5USH - chains A and D of the 3 polymer chains in the assembly; structure by X-ray diffraction, 2.30 A resolution.

# Chain A
Protein: IMV membrane protein
Source organism: Vaccinia virus
Reference sequence: Q1M1K6 (Q1M1K6_9POXV); residues 1-234 here = UniProt positions 1-234
Amino-acid sequence (241 residues; numbered 1 to 241; the number before each row is that of its first residue):
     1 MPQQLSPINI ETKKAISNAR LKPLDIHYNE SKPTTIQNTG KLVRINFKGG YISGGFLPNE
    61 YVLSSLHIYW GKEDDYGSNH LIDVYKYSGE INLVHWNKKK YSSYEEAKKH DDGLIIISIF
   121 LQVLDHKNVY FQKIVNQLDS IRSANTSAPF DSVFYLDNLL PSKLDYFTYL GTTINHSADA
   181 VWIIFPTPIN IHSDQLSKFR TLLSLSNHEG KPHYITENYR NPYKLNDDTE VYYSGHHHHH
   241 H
Unresolved in the structure: 1-2, 205-213, 235-241
Sequence notes: expression tag (235-241)
What the authors report for this chain:
  - mutagenesis - Q3A, D112A: unchanged binding to VACV-66
  - mutagenesis - Q3A, D112A: unchanged binding to Fab vv66 heavy chain (chain D)
  - mutagenesis - K48A/R220A: decreased binding to VACV-138
  - mutagenesis - R220A: unchanged binding to VACV-138
  - mutagenesis - R44A/R220A: unchanged binding to VACV-304

# Chain D
Protein: Fab vv66 heavy chain
Source organism: Homo sapiens
Notes: antibody fragment or engineered binder
Amino-acid sequence (224 residues; numbered 1 to 224; the number before each row is that of its first residue):
     1 QLQLQESGPG LVKPSETLSL TCTISGDSIS SNNYYWGWIR QPPGKGLEWI GSIYYSGSTY
    61 YNPSLKSRVT ISVDTSKNQF SLKLSSVTAA DTAVYYCARH RRVLLWFGEF QLWGQGTLVT
   121 VSSASTKGPS VFPLAPSSKS TSGGTAALGC LVKDYFPEPV TVSWNSGALT SGVHTFPAVL
   181 QSSGLYSLSS VVTVPSSSLG TQTYICNVNH KPSNTKVDKK VEPK
Unresolved in the structure: 1, 138-144
Cystine bridges: Cys22-Cys97, Cys150-Cys206

# Chain A / chain D interface
Pairs across the interface - 39 pairs, chain A then chain D:
  Gln3(A) - Ser30(D)
  Gln3(A) - Ser31(D)
  Gln3(A) - Asn32(D)  hydrogen bond (side chain-backbone)
  Gln3(A) - Tyr55(D)  hydrogen bond
  Gln4(A) - Asn32(D)  hydrogen bond (backbone-side chain)
  Asn18(A) - Trp106(D)
  Arg20(A) - Trp106(D)
  Phe56(A) - Leu105(D)  hydrophobic
  Phe56(A) - Trp106(D)
  Pro58(A) - Leu105(D)
  Tyr61(A) - Leu105(D)
  Tyr101(A) - Tyr60(D)
  Lys109(A) - Ser58(D)
  His110(A) - Ser58(D)
  Asp111(A) - Tyr35(D)  hydrogen bond
  Asp111(A) - Tyr54(D)
  Asp111(A) - Ser58(D)  hydrogen bond (backbone-side chain)
  Asp111(A) - Tyr60(D)  hydrogen bond
  Asp111(A) - Arg102(D)  hydrogen bond (backbone-side chain)
  Asp112(A) - Tyr60(D)  hydrogen bond
  Asp112(A) - Arg102(D)
  Ile115(A) - Leu105(D)  hydrophobic
  Thr168(A) - Leu104(D)
  Leu170(A) - Asn32(D)
  Leu170(A) - Tyr54(D)
  Leu170(A) - Arg102(D)
  Gly171(A) - Asn32(D)  hydrogen bond (backbone-side chain)
  Asp179(A) - Asn32(D)  hydrogen bond
  Asp179(A) - Tyr54(D)
  Asp179(A) - Tyr55(D)  hydrogen bond
  Val181(A) - Arg102(D)
  Val181(A) - Leu104(D)
  Val181(A) - Leu105(D)  hydrophobic
  Asp228(A) - Asn33(D)  hydrogen bond (backbone-side chain)
  Asp228(A) - Tyr34(D)  hydrogen bond
  Asp228(A) - Arg101(D)  hydrogen bond (backbone-side chain)
  Thr229(A) - Asn33(D)  hydrogen bond
  Glu230(A) - Arg101(D)  salt bridge
  Tyr232(A) - Val103(D)
Also at the interface, not in a pair above, chain A (26 interface residues in all): Leu21, Leu57, Tyr169, Thr172
Also at the interface, not in a pair above, chain D (17 interface residues in all): Ser56

# Overview
Chain A and chain D form an interface of 26 and 17 residues respectively, with 15 hydrogen bonds and 1 salt
bridge. Polar pairs include Glu230(A)-Arg101(D), Gln3(A)-Asn32(D) and Gln3(A)-Tyr55(D). The paper reports that
K48A/R220A of chain A reduce binding to VACV-138; Q3A and D112A of chain A leave binding to VACV-66 unchanged;
5 substitutions were tested in all.
Chain A is IMV membrane protein (Vaccinia virus) and chain D is Fab vv66 heavy chain (Homo sapiens); the
structure, Structure of vaccinia virus D8 protein bound to human Fab vv66, was determined by X-ray
diffraction.
